Entry 1Y7A (X-ray diffraction, 1.77 A resolution); this record covers chains A and B.

[Chain A (and B)]
Protein: Alkaline phosphatase
Source organism: Escherichia coli
Notes: EC 3.1.3.1; chain B of this document is another copy of the same molecule, construct and numbering; everything in this record applies to it too
UniProtKB: P00634 (PPB_ECOLI); residues 1-449 here correspond to UniProt positions 23-471 (UniProt number = residue number + 22)
Chain sequence (449 residues; row label = number of the first residue in the row):
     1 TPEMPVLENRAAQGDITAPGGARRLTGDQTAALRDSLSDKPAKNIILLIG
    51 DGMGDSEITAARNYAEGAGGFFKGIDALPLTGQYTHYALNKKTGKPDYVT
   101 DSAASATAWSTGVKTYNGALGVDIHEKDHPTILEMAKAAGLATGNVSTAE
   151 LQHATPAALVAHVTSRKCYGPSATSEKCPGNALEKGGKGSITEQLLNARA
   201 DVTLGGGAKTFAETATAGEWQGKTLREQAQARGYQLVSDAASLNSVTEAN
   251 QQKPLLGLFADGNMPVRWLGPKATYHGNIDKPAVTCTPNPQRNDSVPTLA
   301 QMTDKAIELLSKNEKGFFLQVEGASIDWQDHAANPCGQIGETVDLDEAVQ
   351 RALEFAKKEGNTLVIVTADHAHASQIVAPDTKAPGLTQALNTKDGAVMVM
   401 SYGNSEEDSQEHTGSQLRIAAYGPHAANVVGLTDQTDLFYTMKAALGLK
Sequence notes: engineered mutation H153 (Asp175 in P00634), W328 (Lys350 in P00634)
Disulfides: C168-C178, C286-C336
Ion coordination: Co2+ site 1: D51, S102, D369, H370 (together with phosphate ion); Co2+ site 2: D51, H153, T155, E322; Co2+ site 3: D327, H331, H412 (together with phosphate ion)

[Chain A / chain B interface]
Contacting residue pairs - 206 pairs, chain A then chain B:
  R10(A) - V430(B)  hydrogen bond (side chain-backbone)
  R10(A) - G431(B)
  R10(A) - L432(B)  hydrogen bond (side chain-backbone)
  R10(A) - T433(B)
  I16(A) - Y87(B)
  I16(A) - L89(B)
  I16(A) - G94(B)
  I16(A) - P96(B)  hydrophobic
  I16(A) - K114(B)
  T17(A) - L89(B)
  T17(A) - G94(B)
  T17(A) - V113(B)
  T17(A) - I124(B)
  A18(A) - V113(B)
  P19(A) - V113(B)
  P19(A) - H129(B)
  P19(A) - Y440(B)
  G20(A) - G112(B)  hydrogen bond (backbone-backbone)
  G20(A) - Y440(B)  hydrogen bond (backbone-side chain)
  A22(A) - K114(B)
  A22(A) - D434(B)
  A22(A) - T436(B)
  R23(A) - T436(B)
  R23(A) - D437(B)
  R23(A) - Y440(B)
  R24(A) - T85(B)  hydrogen bond
  R24(A) - L432(B)
  R24(A) - T433(B)
  R24(A) - D434(B)
  R24(A) - D437(B)  hydrogen bond (backbone-side chain)
  L25(A) - N428(B)
  L25(A) - D437(B)  hydrogen bond (backbone-side chain)
  D28(A) - H425(B)  salt bridge
  D28(A) - N428(B)  hydrogen bond
  Q29(A) - A427(B)
  Q29(A) - N428(B)  hydrogen bond (backbone-side chain)
  T30(A) - S38(B)
  T30(A) - D39(B)
  T30(A) - A427(B)
  L33(A) - A427(B)  hydrophobic
  L33(A) - V430(B)  hydrophobic
  R34(A) - L37(B)  hydrogen bond (side chain-backbone)
  R34(A) - S38(B)
  L37(A) - R34(B)  hydrogen bond (backbone-side chain)
  L37(A) - L37(B)  hydrophobic
  S38(A) - T30(B)
  S38(A) - R34(B)
  D39(A) - T30(B)
  D55(A) - Q83(B)
  D55(A) - S415(B)
  D55(A) - Q416(B)  hydrogen bond
  S56(A) - S415(B)  hydrogen bond (backbone-side chain)
  I58(A) - Q416(B)
  T59(A) - G414(B)
  T59(A) - S415(B)
  T59(A) - Q416(B)  hydrogen bond (side chain-backbone)
  R62(A) - T85(B)
  R62(A) - Q416(B)  hydrogen bond
  R62(A) - L432(B)
  N63(A) - Y98(B)
  A68(A) - Y87(B)  hydrophobic
  A68(A) - P96(B)  hydrophobic
  A68(A) - Y98(B)  hydrophobic
  G69(A) - Y87(B)
  D76(A) - L432(B)
  P79(A) - V430(B)
  T81(A) - T81(B)  hydrogen bond (side chain-backbone)
  T81(A) - G82(B)
  T81(A) - Q83(B)
  T81(A) - V430(B)
  T81(A) - G431(B)  hydrogen bond (side chain-backbone)
  G82(A) - T81(B)
  G82(A) - Q83(B)  hydrogen bond (backbone-side chain)
  Q83(A) - D55(B)
  Q83(A) - T81(B)
  Q83(A) - G82(B)
  Q83(A) - Q83(B)  hydrogen bond
  Q83(A) - R418(B)
  T85(A) - R24(B)  hydrogen bond
  T85(A) - R62(B)
  Y87(A) - I16(B)
  Y87(A) - A22(B)
  Y87(A) - A68(B)
  Y87(A) - G69(B)
  L89(A) - I16(B)  hydrophobic
  L89(A) - T17(B)
  G94(A) - I16(B)
  G94(A) - T17(B)
  K95(A) - D394(B)
  K95(A) - G395(B)  hydrogen bond (side chain-backbone)
  P96(A) - I16(B)  hydrophobic
  P96(A) - A68(B)  hydrophobic
  P96(A) - D394(B)
  P96(A) - A396(B)
  Y98(A) - N63(B)
  Y98(A) - A68(B)  hydrophobic
  Y98(A) - I376(B)  hydrophobic
  Y98(A) - T392(B)  hydrogen bond
  Y98(A) - D394(B)  hydrogen bond
  Y98(A) - A396(B)
  Y98(A) - V397(B)
  Y98(A) - M398(B)  hydrophobic
  V99(A) - I376(B)
  V99(A) - V377(B)
  V99(A) - A378(B)
  G112(A) - P19(B)
  G112(A) - G20(B)  hydrogen bond (backbone-backbone)
  V113(A) - T17(B)
  V113(A) - A18(B)
  V113(A) - P19(B)
  K114(A) - I16(B)
  K114(A) - A22(B)
  I124(A) - T17(B)
  H129(A) - P19(B)
  Y275(A) - E406(B)  hydrogen bond
  H276(A) - E406(B)  salt bridge
  H372(A) - Q375(B)
  A373(A) - Q375(B)  hydrogen bond (backbone-side chain)
  Q375(A) - H372(B)
  Q375(A) - A373(B)  hydrogen bond (side chain-backbone)
  Q375(A) - Q375(B)
  Q375(A) - N404(B)
  Q375(A) - T413(B)
  I376(A) - Y98(B)  hydrophobic
  I376(A) - V99(B)
  I376(A) - T413(B)
  I376(A) - G414(B)  hydrogen bond (backbone-backbone)
  V377(A) - V99(B)
  A378(A) - V99(B)
  T381(A) - N404(B)
  T381(A) - E411(B)
  K382(A) - S405(B)
  K382(A) - E406(B)  hydrogen bond (backbone-backbone)
  A383(A) - N404(B)
  A383(A) - E406(B)
  P384(A) - P384(B)
  P384(A) - G385(B)
  P384(A) - G403(B)
  P384(A) - N404(B)
  P384(A) - S405(B)
  P384(A) - E406(B)
  G385(A) - P384(B)
  T392(A) - Y98(B)  hydrogen bond
  D394(A) - K95(B)
  D394(A) - P96(B)
  D394(A) - Y98(B)  hydrogen bond
  G395(A) - K95(B)  hydrogen bond (backbone-side chain)
  A396(A) - P96(B)
  A396(A) - Y98(B)
  V397(A) - Y98(B)
  M398(A) - Y98(B)  hydrophobic
  G403(A) - P384(B)
  G403(A) - G403(B)
  N404(A) - Q375(B)  hydrogen bond
  N404(A) - T381(B)
  N404(A) - A383(B)
  N404(A) - P384(B)
  S405(A) - K382(B)
  S405(A) - P384(B)
  E406(A) - Y275(B)  hydrogen bond
  E406(A) - H276(B)  salt bridge
  E406(A) - K382(B)  hydrogen bond (backbone-backbone)
  E406(A) - A383(B)
  E406(A) - P384(B)
  E407(A) - K382(B)
  T413(A) - Q375(B)
  T413(A) - I376(B)
  G414(A) - T59(B)
  G414(A) - I376(B)  hydrogen bond (backbone-backbone)
  S415(A) - D55(B)
  S415(A) - S56(B)  hydrogen bond (side chain-backbone)
  S415(A) - T59(B)
  Q416(A) - D55(B)  hydrogen bond
  Q416(A) - I58(B)
  Q416(A) - T59(B)  hydrogen bond (backbone-side chain)
  Q416(A) - R62(B)  hydrogen bond
  R418(A) - Q83(B)  hydrogen bond
  H425(A) - D28(B)  salt bridge
  A427(A) - Q29(B)
  A427(A) - T30(B)
  A427(A) - L33(B)  hydrophobic
  N428(A) - L25(B)
  N428(A) - D28(B)  hydrogen bond
  N428(A) - Q29(B)  hydrogen bond (side chain-backbone)
  V430(A) - R10(B)  hydrogen bond (backbone-side chain)
  V430(A) - L33(B)  hydrophobic
  V430(A) - P79(B)
  V430(A) - T81(B)
  G431(A) - R10(B)
  G431(A) - T81(B)  hydrogen bond (backbone-side chain)
  L432(A) - R10(B)  hydrogen bond (backbone-side chain)
  L432(A) - R24(B)
  L432(A) - R62(B)
  L432(A) - D76(B)
  T433(A) - R10(B)
  T433(A) - R24(B)
  D434(A) - A22(B)
  D434(A) - R24(B)
  T436(A) - A22(B)
  T436(A) - R23(B)
  D437(A) - R23(B)
  D437(A) - R24(B)  hydrogen bond (side chain-backbone)
  D437(A) - L25(B)  hydrogen bond (side chain-backbone)
  Y440(A) - P19(B)
  Y440(A) - G20(B)  hydrogen bond (side chain-backbone)
  Y440(A) - R23(B)
Other interface residues (no listed pair), chain A (92 interface residues in all): A12, G27, L80, D97, P379, S401, H412, T441
Other interface residues (no listed pair), chain B (93 interface residues in all): A12, G27, K40, L80, D97, P379, S401, E407, H412

[In short]
Chain A and chain B form an interface of 92 and 93 residues respectively, with 49 hydrogen bonds and 4 salt
bridges. Polar contacts include D28(A)-H425(B), H276(A)-E406(B) and R10(A)-V430(B). The Co2+ site 1 is built
by D51(A), S102(A), D369(A) and H370(A).
Both chains are Alkaline phosphatase (Escherichia coli). Entry 1Y7A (Structure of D153H/K328W E. coli alkaline
phosphatase in presence of cobalt at 1.77 A resolution) was determined by X-ray diffraction, deposited
together with 1Y6V.
